6D9R - chains A and B; structure by X-ray diffraction, 1.64 A resolution.

[Chain A (and B)]
Protein: Hypoxanthine phosphoribosyltransferase
Organism: Bacillus anthracis
Notes: EC 2.4.2.8; chain B of this document is another copy of the same molecule, construct and numbering; everything in this record applies to it too
UniProt: A0A1S0QLD4 (A0A1S0QLD4_BACAN); residue numbers follow UniProt; this construct covers 1-180
Chain sequence (183 residues; row label = number of the first residue in the row; numbers below 1 keep their minus sign (Ser-2 is residue -2)):
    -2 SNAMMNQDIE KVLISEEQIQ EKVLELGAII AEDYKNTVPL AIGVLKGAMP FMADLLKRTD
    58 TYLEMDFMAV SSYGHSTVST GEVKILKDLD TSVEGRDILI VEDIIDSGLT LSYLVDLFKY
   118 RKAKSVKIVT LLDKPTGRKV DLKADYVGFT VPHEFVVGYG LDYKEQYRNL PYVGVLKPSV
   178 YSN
Unresolved in the structure: -2 to -1, 70-76, 180
Construct notes: expression tag (-2 to 0)
Bound ions: Mg2+: Asp159 (together with 1-O-pyrophosphono-5-O-phosphono-ribose)
Ligand contacts:
  - 9-deazaguanine (9DG): Ile101, Asp103, Lys131, Glu151, Phe152, Val153, Val154, Leu158, Asp159
  - 1-O-pyrophosphono-5-O-phosphono-ribose (PRP; 1-O-pyrophosphono-5-O-phosphono-alpha-D-ribofuranose): Val41, Leu42, Lys43, Gly44, Ser69, Glu99, Asp100, Ile101, Ile102, Asp103, Ser104, Gly105, Leu106, Thr107, Asp159, Arg165
From the paper describing this entry:
  - conformationally variable residues (order/disorder transition): Tyr70 to Ser76
  - mutagenesis - K81A, K81E: decreased binding to pppGpp
  - mutagenesis - Y117C: decreased catalytic activity on PRPP

[How chain A and chain B interact]
Residue-residue contacts - 71 pairs, chain A then chain B:
  Ala0(A) - Asp57(B)  hydrogen bond (backbone-side chain)
  Met1(A) - Tyr59(B)  hydrogen bond (backbone-side chain)
  Met2(A) - Thr58(B)
  Met2(A) - Tyr59(B)
  Asp5(A) - Tyr59(B)  hydrogen bond
  Glu13(A) - Lys54(B)
  Glu13(A) - Arg55(B)  salt bridge
  Val35(A) - Gln163(B)
  Leu42(A) - Met46(B)  hydrophobic
  Leu42(A) - Phe64(B)  hydrophobic
  Lys43(A) - Met62(B)  hydrogen bond (side chain-backbone)
  Lys43(A) - Asp63(B)
  Lys43(A) - Phe64(B)
  Lys43(A) - Thr88(B)
  Met46(A) - Met46(B)  hydrophobic
  Met46(A) - Met49(B)  hydrophobic
  Met46(A) - Ala50(B)  hydrophobic
  Met46(A) - Met62(B)  hydrophobic
  Met46(A) - Phe64(B)  hydrophobic
  Pro47(A) - Ala50(B)  hydrophobic
  Ala50(A) - Met46(B)  hydrophobic
  Ala50(A) - Pro47(B)  hydrophobic
  Ala50(A) - Ala50(B)  hydrophobic
  Asp51(A) - Asp51(B)
  Asp51(A) - Lys54(B)  salt bridge
  Leu53(A) - Asn166(B)
  Lys54(A) - Glu13(B)
  Lys54(A) - Asp51(B)  salt bridge
  Lys54(A) - Tyr156(B)
  Lys54(A) - Asn166(B)
  Lys54(A) - Pro168(B)
  Arg55(A) - Glu13(B)  salt bridge
  Arg55(A) - Pro168(B)
  Thr56(A) - Asn166(B)  hydrogen bond (backbone-side chain)
  Asp57(A) - Ala0(B)
  Thr58(A) - Met2(B)
  Thr58(A) - Asn166(B)  hydrogen bond (backbone-side chain)
  Tyr59(A) - Met1(B)  hydrogen bond (side chain-backbone)
  Tyr59(A) - Met2(B)
  Tyr59(A) - Asp5(B)  hydrogen bond
  Tyr59(A) - Gln163(B)
  Tyr59(A) - Tyr164(B)
  Leu60(A) - Glu162(B)
  Leu60(A) - Gln163(B)
  Leu60(A) - Asn166(B)
  Glu61(A) - Glu162(B)
  Met62(A) - Lys43(B)  hydrogen bond (backbone-side chain)
  Met62(A) - Met46(B)  hydrophobic
  Met62(A) - Arg165(B)
  Met62(A) - Asn166(B)
  Asp63(A) - Lys43(B)
  Phe64(A) - Lys43(B)
  Phe64(A) - Met46(B)  hydrophobic
  Leu83(A) - Asp87(B)
  Lys84(A) - Lys84(B)
  Thr88(A) - Lys43(B)
  Tyr156(A) - Lys54(B)  hydrogen bond
  Glu162(A) - Leu60(B)
  Glu162(A) - Glu61(B)
  Gln163(A) - Val35(B)
  Gln163(A) - Tyr59(B)
  Gln163(A) - Leu60(B)
  Tyr164(A) - Tyr59(B)
  Arg165(A) - Met62(B)
  Asn166(A) - Leu53(B)
  Asn166(A) - Lys54(B)
  Asn166(A) - Thr56(B)  hydrogen bond (side chain-backbone)
  Asn166(A) - Thr58(B)  hydrogen bond (side chain-backbone)
  Asn166(A) - Leu60(B)
  Pro168(A) - Lys54(B)
  Pro168(A) - Arg55(B)
Also at the interface, not in a pair above, chain A (37 interface residues in all): Met49, Ala66, Asp87
Also at the interface, not in a pair above, chain B (37 interface residues in all): Leu42, Ala66, Leu83

[Summary]
Chain A and chain B each contribute 37 residues to their interface, with 12 hydrogen bonds and 4 salt bridges.
Polar contacts include Glu13(A)-Arg55(B), Asp51(A)-Lys54(B) and Ala0(A)-Asp57(B). Bound to chain A:
9-deazaguanine and 1-O-pyrophosphono-5-O-phosphono-ribose. The paper reports that K81A and K81E of chain A
reduce binding to pppGpp; conformational variability at Tyr70(A).
Chain A and chain B are both Hypoxanthine phosphoribosyltransferase (Bacillus anthracis); the structure, The
substrate-bound crystal structure of HPRT (hypoxanthine phosphoribosyltransferase), was determined by X-ray
diffraction (same publication as 6D9Q and 6D9S).
